Entry 6ZMY (X-ray diffraction, 1.66 A resolution); this record covers chains A and D of the 4 polymer chains in the assembly.

# Chain A
Molecule: Hemoglobin subunit alpha-A
Source organism: Meleagris gallopavo
UniProt: P81023 (HBA_MELGA); residues 1-141 here correspond to UniProt positions 2-142 (UniProt number = residue number + 1)
Chain sequence (141 residues; each row starts with the number of its first residue):
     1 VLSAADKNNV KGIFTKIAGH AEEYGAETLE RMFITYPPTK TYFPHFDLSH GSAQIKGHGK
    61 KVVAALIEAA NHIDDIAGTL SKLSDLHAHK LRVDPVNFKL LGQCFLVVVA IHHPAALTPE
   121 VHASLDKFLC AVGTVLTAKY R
Unresolved in the structure: 140-141
Curated features (UniProtKB/Swiss-Prot):
  - binding site (O2): H58
  - binding site (heme b): H87
Metal / ion sites: heme Fe near H87 (its only coordinating residue here)
Ligand contacts: heme (HEM): M32, T39, Y42, F43, H45, F46, H58, K61, V62, A65, L66, L83, L86, H87, L91, V93, N97, F98, L101, V132, L136

# Chain D
Molecule: Hemoglobin beta chain
Source organism: Meleagris gallopavo
UniProt: P84479 (P84479_MELGA); residue numbers follow UniProt; this construct covers 1-146
Chain sequence (146 residues; row label = number of the first residue in the row):
     1 VHWSAEEKQL ITGLWGKVNV ADCGAEALAR LLIVYPWTQR FFASFGNLSS PTAILGNPMV
    61 RAHGKKVLTS FGDAVKNLDN IKNTFSQLSE LHCDKLHVDP ENFRLLGDIL IIVLAAHFSK
   121 DFTPECQAAW QKLVRVVAHA LARKYH
Metal / ion sites: heme Fe near H92 (its only coordinating residue here)
Ligand contacts: heme (HEM): L31, T38, F41, F42, S44, F45, H63, K66, V67, S70, F71, F85, L88, L91, H92, L96, V98, N102, F103, L106, V137, A138, L141

# Chain A / chain D interface
Pairs across the interface (13):
  T41(A) - R40(D)  hydrogen bond (backbone-side chain)
  Y42(A) - R40(D)
  L91(A) - R40(D)
  R92(A) - P36(D)
  R92(A) - W37(D)
  R92(A) - Q39(D)  hydrogen bond
  R92(A) - R40(D)
  D94(A) - W37(D)
  D94(A) - N102(D)  hydrogen bond
  P95(A) - W37(D)
  V96(A) - D99(D)
  K139(A) - P36(D)
  K139(A) - W37(D)
Other interface residues (no listed pair), chain A (10 interface residues in all): P38, V93
Other interface residues (no listed pair), chain D (8 interface residues in all): H97, E101

# In short
10 residues of chain A face 8 of chain D across their interface; the contacts include 3 hydrogen bonds. Polar
contacts include T41(A)-R40(D), R92(A)-Q39(D) and D94(A)-N102(D). Ligands of chain A: heme. Chain D binds
heme.
Chain A is Hemoglobin subunit alpha-A and chain D is Hemoglobin beta chain, both from Meleagris gallopavo; the
structure, Crystal structure of hemoglobin from turkey (Meleagiris gallopova) crystallized in monoclinic form
at 1.66 Angstrom resolution, was determined by X-ray diffraction together with 6ZMX and 3FS4 from the same
study.
